8PET - chains B and C of the 6 polymer chains in the assembly; structure by electron microscopy, 2.60 A resolution.

[Chain B]
Name: Gamma-aminobutyric acid receptor subunit beta-3
Source organism: Homo sapiens
UniProtKB: P28472 (GBRB3_HUMAN); the construct has insertions or renumbered stretches relative to UniProt, so the offset changes along the chain: 1-311 = UniProt 26-336; 335-423 = UniProt 337-425; 426-473 = UniProt 426-473
Amino-acid sequence (490 residues; each row starts with the number of its first residue; note: 23 numbers in that range are skipped by the numbering (no residue carries them; nothing is unmodelled there); numbers below 1 keep their minus sign (Met-39 is residue -39)):
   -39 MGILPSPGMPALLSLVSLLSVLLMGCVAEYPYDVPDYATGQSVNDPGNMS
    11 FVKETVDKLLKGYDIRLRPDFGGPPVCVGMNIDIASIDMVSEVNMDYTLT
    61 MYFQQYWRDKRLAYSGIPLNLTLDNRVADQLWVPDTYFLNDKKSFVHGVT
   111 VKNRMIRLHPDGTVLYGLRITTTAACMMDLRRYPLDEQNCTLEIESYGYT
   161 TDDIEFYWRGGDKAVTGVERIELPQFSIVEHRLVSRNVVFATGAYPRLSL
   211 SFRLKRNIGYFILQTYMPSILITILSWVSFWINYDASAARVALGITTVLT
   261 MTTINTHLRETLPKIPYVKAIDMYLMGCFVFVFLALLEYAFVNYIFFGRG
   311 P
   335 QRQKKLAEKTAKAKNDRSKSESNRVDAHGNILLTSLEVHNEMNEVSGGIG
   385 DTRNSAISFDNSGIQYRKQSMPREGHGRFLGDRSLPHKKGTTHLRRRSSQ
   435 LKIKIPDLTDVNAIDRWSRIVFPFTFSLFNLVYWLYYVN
Disordered / not traced: -39 to 8, 335-443, 473
Sequence notes: initiating methionine (-39); expression tag (-38 to 0); insertion (424-425)
Swiss-Prot annotation at these positions:
  - binding site (benzamidine): Asp95 to Tyr97, Glu155 to Tyr157, Phe200
  - binding site (4-aminobutanoate): Tyr97, Glu155, Tyr157, Thr202
  - binding site (histamine): Tyr97, Ser156, Tyr157, Thr202
  - glycosylation (N-linked (GlcNAc...) asparagine): Asn8, Asn80, Asn149
Disulfides: Cys136-Cys150
Covalent attachments: N-acetylglucosamine (NAG) linked to Asn80; glycan linked to Asn149
Metal / ion sites: Zn2+: His267 (shared with 1 residue of chain D; 1 residue of chain E)

[Chain C]
Name: Gamma-aminobutyric acid receptor subunit alpha-1
Source organism: Homo sapiens
UniProtKB: P14867 (GBRA1_HUMAN); residues 10-429 here correspond to UniProt positions 37-456 (UniProt number = residue number + 27)
Amino-acid sequence (484 residues; numbered -54 to 429; the number before each row is that of its first residue; numbers below 1 keep their minus sign (Met-54 is residue -54)):
   -54 MGILPSPGMPALLSLVSLLSVLLMGCVAETGWSHPQFEKGGGSGGGSGGS
    -4 AWSHPQFEKGGSTGDNTTVFTRILDRLLDGYDNRLRPGLGERVTEVKTDI
    46 FVTSFGPVSDHDMEYTIDVFFRQSWKDERLKFKGPMTVLRLNNLMASKIW
    96 TPDTFFHNGKKSVAHNMTMPNKLLRITEDGTLLYTMRLTVRAECPMHLED
   146 FPMDAHACPLKFGSYAYTRAEVVYEWTREPARSVVVAEDGSRLNQYDLLG
   196 QTVDSGIVQSSTGEYVVMTTHFHLKRKIGYFVIQTYLPCIMTVILSQVSF
   246 WLNRESVPARTVFGVTTVLTMTTLSISARNSLPKVAYATAMDWFIAVCYA
   296 FVFSALIEFATVNYFTKRGYAWDGKSVVPEKPKKVKDPLIKKNNTYAPTA
   346 TSYTPNLARGDPGLATIAKSATIEPKEVKPETKPPEPKKTFNSVSKIDRL
   396 SRIAFPLLFGIFNLVYWATYLNREPQLKAPTPHQ
Disordered / not traced: -54 to 11, 322-383, 417-429
Sequence notes: initiating methionine (-54); expression tag (-53 to 9)
Swiss-Prot annotation at these positions:
  - binding site (4-aminobutanoate): Arg67, Thr130
  - binding site (3alpha-hydroxy-5alpha-pregnan-11,20-dione): Trp246
  - glycosylation (N-linked (GlcNAc...) asparagine): Asn11, Asn111
Disulfides: Cys139-Cys153
Covalent attachments: glycan linked to Asn111
Residues lining bound ligands:
  - PIO ([(2R)-2-octanoyloxy-3-[oxidanyl-[(1R,2R,3S,4R,5R,6S)-2,3,6-tris(oxidanyl)-4,5-diphosphonooxy-cyclohexyl]oxy-phosphoryl]oxy-propyl] octanoate): Arg249, Glu303, Thr306, Phe310, Lys312, Arg313, Phe386, Asn387, Ser388, Ser390, Lys391, Ile392, Leu395, Ser396
  - hexadecane (R16): Ile223, Val227, Ile235, Ile239, Gln242, Pro401, Phe404, Asn408, Trp412, Leu416

[How chain B and chain C interact]
Pairs across the interface - 96 pairs, chain B then chain C:
  Met9(B) - Leu30(C)  hydrophobic
  Met9(B) - Arg31(C)
  Met9(B) - Gly33(C)  hydrogen bond (side chain-backbone)
  Met9(B) - Leu34(C)
  Met9(B) - Arg74(C)
  Val12(B) - Leu34(C)  hydrophobic
  Lys13(B) - Gly25(C)
  Lys13(B) - Asp27(C)  salt bridge
  Lys13(B) - Leu30(C)
  Asp17(B) - Asp27(C)
  Asp17(B) - Arg29(C)  salt bridge
  Leu20(B) - Arg29(C)
  Asn41(B) - Ser206(C)
  Ser46(B) - Glu138(C)  hydrogen bond
  Tyr62(B) - Phe100(C)
  Tyr62(B) - His102(C)
  Tyr62(B) - Tyr160(C)
  Leu79(B) - Gly35(C)
  Thr82(B) - Ala161(C)
  Thr82(B) - Tyr162(C)
  Thr82(B) - Glu166(C)
  Leu83(B) - Arg29(C)
  Leu83(B) - Leu30(C)  hydrophobic
  Asp84(B) - Asn28(C)
  Asp84(B) - Arg29(C)  hydrogen bond (backbone-backbone)
  Asp84(B) - Tyr162(C)
  Arg86(B) - Asn28(C)
  Arg86(B) - Ser92(C)  hydrogen bond (side chain-backbone)
  Arg86(B) - Ile94(C)
  Gln90(B) - Arg29(C)
  Phe105(B) - Lys105(C)
  Phe105(B) - Lys106(C)
  His107(B) - Gly104(C)
  His107(B) - Lys105(C)
  Val109(B) - Thr99(C)
  Val109(B) - Phe100(C)
  Val109(B) - Ser107(C)
  Val109(B) - Leu133(C)  hydrophobic
  Thr110(B) - Pro97(C)
  Thr110(B) - Thr99(C)  hydrogen bond (side chain-backbone)
  Thr110(B) - Met131(C)
  Val111(B) - Asp98(C)
  Val111(B) - Thr99(C)
  Asn113(B) - Phe100(C)
  Asn113(B) - Tyr160(C)
  Arg114(B) - Tyr160(C)
  Met115(B) - Tyr160(C)  hydrophobic
  Met115(B) - Ala161(C)  hydrophobic
  Met115(B) - Thr207(C)
  Arg117(B) - Ala161(C)  hydrogen bond (side chain-backbone)
  Arg117(B) - Thr207(C)  hydrogen bond (side chain-backbone)
  Arg117(B) - Tyr210(C)  hydrogen bond
  Leu125(B) - Thr207(C)
  Gly127(B) - Tyr160(C)
  Leu128(B) - Tyr160(C)  hydrogen bond (backbone-side chain)
  Arg129(B) - Phe100(C)
  Arg129(B) - Phe101(C)  hydrogen bond (side chain-backbone)
  Arg129(B) - His102(C)  hydrogen bond (side chain-backbone)
  Arg129(B) - Gly104(C)  hydrogen bond (side chain-backbone)
  Arg129(B) - Tyr160(C)  hydrogen bond (backbone-side chain)
  Glu182(B) - His142(C)  salt bridge
  Pro184(B) - Val280(C)  hydrophobic
  Pro184(B) - Ala281(C)  hydrogen bond (backbone-backbone)
  Pro184(B) - Tyr282(C)
  Gln185(B) - Ala281(C)
  Asn217(B) - Ala281(C)
  Gly219(B) - Ala281(C)  hydrogen bond (backbone-backbone)
  Tyr220(B) - Arg274(C)
  Tyr220(B) - Val280(C)
  Tyr220(B) - Ala281(C)  hydrogen bond (backbone-backbone)
  Tyr220(B) - Tyr282(C)
  Leu223(B) - Ala283(C)  hydrophobic
  Gln224(B) - Ser270(C)
  Gln224(B) - Ile271(C)
  Met227(B) - Ala291(C)
  Leu231(B) - Phe298(C)
  Ile232(B) - Val263(C)  hydrophobic
  Leu235(B) - Val263(C)  hydrophobic
  Leu235(B) - Phe298(C)  hydrophobic
  Leu235(B) - Leu301(C)  hydrophobic
  Val238(B) - Ile302(C)  hydrophobic
  Val238(B) - Ala305(C)  hydrophobic
  Trp241(B) - Tyr309(C)  hydrophobic
  Ala249(B) - Val252(C)  hydrophobic
  Ala249(B) - Thr256(C)
  Ala252(B) - Val257(C)  hydrophobic
  Leu253(B) - Thr256(C)
  Thr256(B) - Val260(C)
  Leu259(B) - Leu264(C)  hydrophobic
  Thr260(B) - Leu264(C)
  Thr260(B) - Thr267(C)
  Thr263(B) - Ile271(C)
  Ile264(B) - Thr267(C)
  His267(B) - Ile271(C)
  Thr271(B) - Asn275(C)
  Thr271(B) - Lys279(C)
Also at the interface, not in a pair above, chain B (64 interface residues in all): Val16, Asp43, Ala45, Gln64, Tyr66, Val87, Ile218, Phe221, Pro228, Ile234, Ile242, Ala248, Arg453
Also at the interface, not in a pair above, chain C (66 interface residues in all): Pro32, Met58, Phe66, Val108, Ala109, Thr163, Pro253, Asp287, Trp288, Tyr294, Asn308

[Summary]
Chain B and chain C form an interface of 64 and 66 residues respectively, with 16 hydrogen bonds and 3 salt
bridges. Polar contacts include Lys13(B)-Asp27(C), Asp17(B)-Arg29(C) and Glu182(B)-His142(C). Bound to chain
C: hexadecane and compound PIO. N-acetylglucosamine is covalently linked to Asn80(B).
Chain B is Gamma-aminobutyric acid receptor subunit beta-3 and chain C is Gamma-aminobutyric acid receptor
subunit alpha-1, both from Homo sapiens; the structure, Cryo-EM structure of the full-length human alpha1beta3
GABA(A) receptor (babba arrangement) in complex with nanobody Nb25 ..., was determined by electron microscopy.
